6UTE - chains C and S of the 3 polymer chains in the assembly; structure by X-ray diffraction, 2.90 A resolution.

Chain C:
Name: Z032 Fab heavy chain
From: Homo sapiens
UniProt: S6B291 (S6B291_HUMAN); residues 102-220 here correspond to UniProt positions 125-243 (UniProt number = residue number + 23)
Sequence (234 residues; row label = number of the first residue in the row; a row labelled like 82A-82C holds insertion residues (82A, then the next letters in order)):
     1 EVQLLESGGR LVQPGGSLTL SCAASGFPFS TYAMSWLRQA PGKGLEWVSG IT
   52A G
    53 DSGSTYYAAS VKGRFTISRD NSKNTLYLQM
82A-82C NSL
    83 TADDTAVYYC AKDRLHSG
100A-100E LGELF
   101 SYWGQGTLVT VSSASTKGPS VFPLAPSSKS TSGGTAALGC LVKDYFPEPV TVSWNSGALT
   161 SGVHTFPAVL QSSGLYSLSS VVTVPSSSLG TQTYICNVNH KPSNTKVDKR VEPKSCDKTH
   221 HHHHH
Disordered / not traced: 128-130, 214-225
Cystine bridges: Cys22-Cys92, Cys140-Cys196
Sequence notes: expression tag (221-225)

Chain S:
Name: Envelope domain III
From: West Nile virus
UniProt: Q06C97 (Q06C97_WNV); residues 303-400 here correspond to UniProt positions 293-390 (UniProt number = residue number - 10)
Sequence (98 residues; row label = number of the first residue in the row):
   303 GVCSKAFKFL GTPADTGHGT VVLELQYTGT DGPCKVPISS VASLNDLTPV GRLVTVNPFV
   363 SVATANAKVL IELEPPFGDS YIVVGRGEQQ INHHWHKS
Cystine bridges: Cys305-Cys336

Interface between chain C and chain S:
Residue-residue contacts - 16 pairs, chain C then chain S:
  Ser56(C) with Arg388(S)
  Tyr58(C) with Ser306(S), hydrogen bond; Arg388(S)
  Arg96(C) with Glu390(S), salt bridge
  Leu97(C) with Glu390(S)
  His98(C) with Leu346(S); Asn347(S); Leu349(S)
  Ser99(C) with Arg388(S)
  Leu100A(C) with Ser306(S); Arg388(S)
  Glu100C(C) with Arg388(S); Gly389(S); Glu390(S), hydrogen bond (side chain-backbone); Gln391(S)
  Leu100D(C) with Glu390(S)
Interface residues without a listed pair, chain C (11 interface residues in all): Thr52, Gly100
Interface features reported in the paper:
  - epitope / paratope residues, chain C: Ser56(C), Tyr58(C), Arg96(C)

In short:
11 residues of chain C and 8 residues of chain S are in contact, with 2 hydrogen bonds and 1 salt bridge.
Among the polar pairs are Arg96(C)-Glu390(S), Tyr58(C)-Ser306(S) and Glu100C(C)-Glu390(S). From the paper:
epitope/paratope residues Ser56(C), Tyr58(C) and Arg96(C).
Chain C is Z032 Fab heavy chain (Homo sapiens) and chain S is Envelope domain III (West Nile virus); the
structure, Crystal structure of Z032 Fab in complex with WNV EDIII, was determined by X-ray diffraction.
